Entry 2FSI (X-ray diffraction, 2.11 A resolution); this record covers chains A and B.

[Chain A (and B)]
Molecule: Preprotein translocase secA subunit
Source organism: Escherichia coli
Notes: chain B of this document is another copy of the same molecule, construct and numbering; everything in this record applies to it too
UniProt: P10408 (SECA_ECOLI); numbering as in UniProt (aligned over 9-861)
Chain sequence (853 residues; row label = number of the first residue in the row):
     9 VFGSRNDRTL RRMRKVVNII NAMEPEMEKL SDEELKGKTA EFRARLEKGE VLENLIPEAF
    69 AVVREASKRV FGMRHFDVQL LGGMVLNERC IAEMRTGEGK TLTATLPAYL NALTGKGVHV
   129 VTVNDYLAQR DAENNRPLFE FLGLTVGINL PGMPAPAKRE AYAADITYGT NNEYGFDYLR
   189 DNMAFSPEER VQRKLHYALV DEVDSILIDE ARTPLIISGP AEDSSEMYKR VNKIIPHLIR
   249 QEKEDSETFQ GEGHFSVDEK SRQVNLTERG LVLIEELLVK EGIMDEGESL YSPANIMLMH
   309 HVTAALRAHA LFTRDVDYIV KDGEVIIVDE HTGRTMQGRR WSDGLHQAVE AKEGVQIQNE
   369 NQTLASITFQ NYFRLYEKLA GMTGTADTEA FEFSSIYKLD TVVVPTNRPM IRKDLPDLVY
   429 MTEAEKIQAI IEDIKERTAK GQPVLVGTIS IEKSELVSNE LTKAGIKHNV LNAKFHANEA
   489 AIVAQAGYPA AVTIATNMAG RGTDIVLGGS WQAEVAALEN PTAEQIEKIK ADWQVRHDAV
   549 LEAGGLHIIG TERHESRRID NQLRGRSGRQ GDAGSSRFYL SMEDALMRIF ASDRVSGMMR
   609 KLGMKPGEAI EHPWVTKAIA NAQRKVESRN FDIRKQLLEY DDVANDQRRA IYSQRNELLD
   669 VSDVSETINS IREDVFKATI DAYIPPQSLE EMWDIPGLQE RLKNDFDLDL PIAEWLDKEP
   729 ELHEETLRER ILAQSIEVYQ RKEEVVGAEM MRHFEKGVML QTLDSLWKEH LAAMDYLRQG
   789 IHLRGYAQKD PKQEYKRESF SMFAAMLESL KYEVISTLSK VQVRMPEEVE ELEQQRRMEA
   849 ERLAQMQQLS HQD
Unresolved in the structure: 9-12, 233-365, 837-861 (chain B: 9-10, 250-279, 319-366, 837-861)
Residues lining bound ligands: ADP (adenosine-5'-diphosphate): Met81, Arg82, His83, Phe84, Gln87, Arg103, Thr104, Gly105, Glu106, Gly107, Lys108, Thr109, Leu110, Arg509
UniProt features mapped onto this chain:
  - binding site (ATP): Gln87, Gly105 to Thr109, Asp512

[How chain A and chain B interact]
Pairs across the interface (53; chain A residue first):
  Asn132(A) with Phe483(B); Asn486(B)
  Tyr134(A) with Asn477(B); Asn486(B); Ala489(B); Ile490(B), hydrophobic
  Leu135(A) with Asn486(B)
  Gln137(A) with His476(B); Asn477(B), hydrogen bond
  Pro159(A) with Asn467(B); Thr470(B)
  Gly160(A) with Asn467(B); Thr470(B); Lys471(B), hydrogen bond (backbone-backbone)
  Met161(A) with Thr470(B)
  Pro162(A) with Thr470(B); Lys471(B)
  Asn467(A) with Pro159(B); Gly160(B)
  Thr470(A) with Pro159(B); Gly160(B); Met161(B); Pro162(B)
  Lys471(A) with Gly160(B), hydrogen bond (backbone-backbone); Pro162(B)
  His476(A) with Gln137(B), hydrogen bond (backbone-side chain)
  Asn477(A) with Tyr134(B); Gln137(B)
  Phe483(A) with Asn132(B)
  His484(A) with His484(B)
  Asn486(A) with Asn132(B), hydrogen bond; Tyr134(B)
  Ala489(A) with Tyr134(B)
  Ile490(A) with Tyr134(B), hydrophobic
  Trp519(A) with Leu526(B); Glu527(B)
  Gln520(A) with Ala524(B); Ala525(B); Leu526(B)
  Val523(A) with Val523(B), hydrophobic
  Ala524(A) with Gln520(B)
  Leu526(A) with Gln520(B), hydrogen bond (backbone-side chain)
  Glu527(A) with Trp519(B); Gln520(B)
  Asn528(A) with Trp519(B); Lys538(B), hydrogen bond
  Pro529(A) with Trp519(B); Gln520(B)
  Ile534(A) with Pro529(B)
  Glu535(A) with Asn528(B), hydrogen bond
  Lys538(A) with Glu527(B); Asn528(B); Pro529(B)
Also at the interface, not in a pair above, chain A (34 interface residues in all): Val131, Glu141, Leu158, Lys475, Ala485
Also at the interface, not in a pair above, chain B (32 interface residues in all): Val131, Leu135, Leu158, Lys475, Thr511

[Summary]
34 residues of chain A face 32 of chain B across their interface; the contacts include 8 hydrogen bonds. Polar
pairs include Gln137(A)-Asn477(B), His476(A)-Gln137(B) and Asn486(A)-Asn132(B). Bound to chain A: ADP. UniProt
lists 7 ATP-binding residues on chain A.
Chain A and chain B are both Preprotein translocase secA subunit (Escherichia coli); the structure, Complex
SecA:ADP from Escherichia coli, was determined by X-ray diffraction, deposited together with 2FSF, 2FSG and
2FSH.
